9FNN - chains A and E of the 15 polymer chains in the assembly; structure by electron microscopy, 2.85 A resolution.

Chain A:
Molecule: Cellulose synthase catalytic subunit [UDP-forming]
Source organism: Escherichia coli
Notes: EC 2.4.1.12; engineered mutation(s): HA-FLAG-tagged at C-terminue
Chain sequence (908 residues; numbered 1 to 908; the number before each row is that of its first residue):
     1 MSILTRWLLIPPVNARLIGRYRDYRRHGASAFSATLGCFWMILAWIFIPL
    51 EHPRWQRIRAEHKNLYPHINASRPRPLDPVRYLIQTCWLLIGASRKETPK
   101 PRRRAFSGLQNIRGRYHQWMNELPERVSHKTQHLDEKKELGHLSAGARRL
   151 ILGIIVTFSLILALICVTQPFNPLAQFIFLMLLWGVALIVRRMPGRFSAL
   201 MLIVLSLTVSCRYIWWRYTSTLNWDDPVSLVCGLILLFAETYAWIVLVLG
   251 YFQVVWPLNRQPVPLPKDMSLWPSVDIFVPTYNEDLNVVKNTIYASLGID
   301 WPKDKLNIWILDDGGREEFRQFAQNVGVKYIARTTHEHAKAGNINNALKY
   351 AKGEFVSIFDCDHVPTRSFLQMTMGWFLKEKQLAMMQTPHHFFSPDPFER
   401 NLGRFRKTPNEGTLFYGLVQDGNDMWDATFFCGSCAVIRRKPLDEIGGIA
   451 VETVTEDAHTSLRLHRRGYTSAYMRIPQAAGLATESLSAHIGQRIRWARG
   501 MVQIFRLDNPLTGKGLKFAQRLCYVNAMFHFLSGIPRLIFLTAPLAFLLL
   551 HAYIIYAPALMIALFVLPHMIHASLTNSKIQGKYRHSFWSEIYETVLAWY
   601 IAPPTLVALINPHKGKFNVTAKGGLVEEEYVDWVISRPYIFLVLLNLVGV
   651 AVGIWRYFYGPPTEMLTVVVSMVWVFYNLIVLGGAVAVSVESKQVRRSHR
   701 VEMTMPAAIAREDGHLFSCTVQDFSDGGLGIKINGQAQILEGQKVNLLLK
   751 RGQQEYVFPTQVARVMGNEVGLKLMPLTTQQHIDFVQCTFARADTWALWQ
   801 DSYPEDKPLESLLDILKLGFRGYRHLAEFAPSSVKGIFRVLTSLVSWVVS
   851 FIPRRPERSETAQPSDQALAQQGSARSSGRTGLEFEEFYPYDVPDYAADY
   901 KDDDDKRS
Unresolved in the structure: 95-141, 612-624, 854-908
Small-molecule neighbours:
  - c-di-GMP (C2E; 9,9'-[(2R,3R,3aS,5S,7aR,9R,10R,10aS,12S,14aR)-3,5,10,12-tetrahydroxy-5,12-dioxidooctahydro-2H,7H-difuro[3,2-d:3',2'-j][1,3,7,9,2,8]tetraoxadiphosphacyclododecine-2,9-diyl]bis(2-amino-1,9-dihydro-6H-purin-6-one)), molecule 1: Lys693, Gln694, Val695, Arg696, Arg700, Arg764, Met766
  - c-di-GMP (C2E), molecule 2: Val695, Arg696, Arg697, Ser698, Arg700, Asp723, Phe724, Ser725, Gly727, Gly728, Leu729, Gly730, Ala763, Arg764, Gly771, Leu772, Lys773
What the authors report for this chain:
  - binding site for c-di-GMP: Arg696

Chain E:
Molecule: Cyclic di-GMP binding protein BcsE
Source organism: Escherichia coli
Notes: engineered mutation(s): Strep-tagged at N-terminus
Chain sequence (536 residues; row label = number of the first residue in the row; numbers below 1 keep their minus sign (Met-12 is residue -12)):
   -12 MASWSHPQFEKGSMRDIVDPVFSIGISSLWDELRHMPAGGVWWFNVDRHE
    38 DAISLANQTIASQAETAHVAVISMDSDPAKIFQLDDSQGPEKIKLFSMLN
    88 HEKGLYYLTRDLQCSIDPHNYLFILVCANNAWQNIPAERLRSWLDKMNKW
   138 SRLNHCSLLVINPGNNNDKQFSLLLEEYRSLFGLASLRFQGDQHLLDIAF
   188 WCNEKGVSARQQLSVQQQNGIWTLVQSEEAEIQPRSDEKRILSNVAVLEG
   238 APPLSEHWQLFNNNEVLFNEARTAQAATVVFSLQQNAQIEPLARSIHTLR
   288 RQRGSAMKILVRENTASLRATDERLLLACGANMVIPWNAPLSRCLTMIES
   338 VQGQKFSRYVPEDITTLLSMTQPLKLRGFQKWDVFCNAVNNMMNNPLLPA
   388 HGKGVLVALRPVPGIRVEQALTLCRPNRTGDIMTIGGNRLVLFLSFCRIN
   438 DLDTALNHIFPLPTGDIFSNRMVWFEDDQISAELVQMRLLAPEQWGMPLP
   488 LTQSSKPVINAEHDGRHWRRIPEPMRLLDDAVERSS
Unresolved in the structure: -12 to 4, 214-221, 488-505, 516-523
Small-molecule neighbours:
  - c-di-GMP (C2E; 9,9'-[(2R,3R,3aS,5S,7aR,9R,10R,10aS,12S,14aR)-3,5,10,12-tetrahydroxy-5,12-dioxidooctahydro-2H,7H-difuro[3,2-d:3',2'-j][1,3,7,9,2,8]tetraoxadiphosphacyclododecine-2,9-diyl]bis(2-amino-1,9-dihydro-6H-purin-6-one)), molecule 1: Asn273, Ser304, Leu305, Arg306, Asp309, Asn414, Arg415, Thr416, His445
  - c-di-GMP (C2E), molecule 2: Leu305, Arg306, Ala307, Asn414, Arg415, Asp418, Leu431, Ser432, Phe433, Cys434, Arg435, Asp438, Thr441, Ala442, His445
What the authors report for this chain:
  - binding site for c-di-GMP: Arg306, Arg415

Interface between chain A and chain E:
Contacting residue pairs - 19 pairs, chain A then chain E:
  Arg711(A) with Pro450(E)
  Gln736(A) with Ser456(E), hydrogen bond (side chain-backbone)
  Ala737(A) with Gly452(E); Asp453(E)
  Gln738(A) with Pro450(E); Gly452(E); Asp453(E), hydrogen bond
  Leu740(A) with Thr451(E); Phe455(E); Ser456(E); Asn457(E)
  Glu741(A) with Asn457(E); Arg458(E); Met459(E)
  Gly742(A) with Arg458(E)
  Gln743(A) with Asp440(E); Thr451(E); Arg458(E)
  Val765(A) with Asn457(E)
Interface residues without a listed pair, chain A (12 interface residues in all): Asp713, Ile739, Lys744

Summary:
Chain A and chain E form an interface of 12 and 10 residues respectively, with 2 hydrogen bonds. Polar
contacts include Gln736(A)-Ser456(E) and Gln738(A)-Asp453(E). Bound to chain A: c-di-GMP. Bound to chain E:
c-di-GMP. From the paper: a binding site for c-di-GMP at Arg696(A) and Arg306(E) among others.
Here chain A is Cellulose synthase catalytic subunit [UDP-forming] and chain E is Cyclic di-GMP binding
protein BcsE, both from Escherichia coli. Entry 9FNN (Cryo-EM structure of the c-di-GMP-saturated 'crown'less
Bcs macrocomplex for cellulose secretion in E. coli) was determined by electron microscopy, deposited together
with 9FMV, 9FMZ, 9FO7, 9FP0 and 9FP2.
